PDB entry 4BBS | X-ray diffraction, 3.60 A resolution | chains A and N of the 16 polymer chains in the assembly

== Chain A ==
Protein: DNA-directed RNA polymerase II subunit RPB1
Source organism: Saccharomyces cerevisiae
Notes: EC 2.7.7.6
Reference sequence: P04050 (RPB1_YEAST); residues 1-1733 here = UniProt positions 1-1733
Amino-acid sequence (1733 residues; row label = number of the first residue in the row):
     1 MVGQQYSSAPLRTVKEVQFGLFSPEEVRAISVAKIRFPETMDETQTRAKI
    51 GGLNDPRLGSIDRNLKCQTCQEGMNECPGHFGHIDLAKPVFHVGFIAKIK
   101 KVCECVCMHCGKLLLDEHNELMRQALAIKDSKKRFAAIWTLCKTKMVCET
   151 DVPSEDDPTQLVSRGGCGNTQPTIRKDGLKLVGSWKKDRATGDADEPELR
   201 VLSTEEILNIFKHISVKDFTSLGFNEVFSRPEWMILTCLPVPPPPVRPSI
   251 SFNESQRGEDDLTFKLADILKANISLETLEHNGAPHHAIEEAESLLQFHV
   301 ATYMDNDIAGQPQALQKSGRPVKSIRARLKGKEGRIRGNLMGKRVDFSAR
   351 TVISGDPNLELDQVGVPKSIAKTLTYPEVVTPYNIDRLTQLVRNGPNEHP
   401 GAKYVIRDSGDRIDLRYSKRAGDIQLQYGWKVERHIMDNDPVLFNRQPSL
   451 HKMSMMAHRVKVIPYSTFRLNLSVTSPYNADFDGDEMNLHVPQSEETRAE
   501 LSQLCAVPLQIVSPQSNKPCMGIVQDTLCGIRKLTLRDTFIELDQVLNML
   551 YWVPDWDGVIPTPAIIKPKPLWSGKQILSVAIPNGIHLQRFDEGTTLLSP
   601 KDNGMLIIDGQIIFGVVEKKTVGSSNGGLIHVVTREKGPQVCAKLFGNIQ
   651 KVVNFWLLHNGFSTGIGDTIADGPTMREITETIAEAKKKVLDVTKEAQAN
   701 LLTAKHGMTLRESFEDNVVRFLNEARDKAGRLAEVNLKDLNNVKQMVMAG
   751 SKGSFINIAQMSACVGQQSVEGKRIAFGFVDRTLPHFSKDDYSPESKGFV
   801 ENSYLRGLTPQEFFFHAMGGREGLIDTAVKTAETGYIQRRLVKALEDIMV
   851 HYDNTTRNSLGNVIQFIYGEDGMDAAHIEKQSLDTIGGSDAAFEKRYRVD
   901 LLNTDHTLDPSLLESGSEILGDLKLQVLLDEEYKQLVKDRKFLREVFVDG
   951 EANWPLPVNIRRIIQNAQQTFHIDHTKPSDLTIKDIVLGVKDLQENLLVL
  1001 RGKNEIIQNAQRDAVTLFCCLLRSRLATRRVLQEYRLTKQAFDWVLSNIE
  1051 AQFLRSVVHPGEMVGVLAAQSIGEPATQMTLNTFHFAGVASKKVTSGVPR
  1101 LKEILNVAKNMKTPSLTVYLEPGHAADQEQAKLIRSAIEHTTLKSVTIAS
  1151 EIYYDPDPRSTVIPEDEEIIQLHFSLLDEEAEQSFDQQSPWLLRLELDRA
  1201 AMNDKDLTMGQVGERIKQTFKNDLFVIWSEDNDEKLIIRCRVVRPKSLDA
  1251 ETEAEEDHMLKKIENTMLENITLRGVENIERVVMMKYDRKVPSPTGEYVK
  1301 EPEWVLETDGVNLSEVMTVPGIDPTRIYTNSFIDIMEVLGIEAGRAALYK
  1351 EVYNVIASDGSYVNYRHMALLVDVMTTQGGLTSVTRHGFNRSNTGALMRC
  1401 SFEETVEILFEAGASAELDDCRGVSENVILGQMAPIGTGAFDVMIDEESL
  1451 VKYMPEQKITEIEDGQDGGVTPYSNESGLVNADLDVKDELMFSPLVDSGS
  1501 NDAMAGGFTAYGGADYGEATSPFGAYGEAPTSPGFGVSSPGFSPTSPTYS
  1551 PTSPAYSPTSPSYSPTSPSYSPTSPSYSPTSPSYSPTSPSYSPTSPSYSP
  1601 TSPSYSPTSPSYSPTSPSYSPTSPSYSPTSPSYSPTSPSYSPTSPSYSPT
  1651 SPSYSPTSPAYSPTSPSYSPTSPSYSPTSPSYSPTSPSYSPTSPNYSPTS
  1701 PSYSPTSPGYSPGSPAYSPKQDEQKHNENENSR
Disordered / not traced: 1-2, 187-194, 1087-1092, 1176-1186, 1245-1253, 1456-1733
Metal / ion sites: Zn2+ site 1: Cys67, Cys70, Cys77, His80; Zn2+ site 2: Cys107, Cys110, Cys148, Cys167; Mg2+ site 1: Asp481 (shared with 1 residue of chain P)
Curated features (UniProtKB/Swiss-Prot):
  - region: Pro248 to Asp260 (Lid loop), Asn306 to Lys323 (Rudder loop), Pro810 to Glu822 (Bridging helix)
  - binding site (Zn(2+)): Cys67, Cys70, Cys77, His80, Cys107, Cys110, Cys148, Cys167
  - binding site (Mg(2+)): Asp481, Asp483, Asp485
  - modified residue: Thr1471 (Phosphothreonine)
  - cross-link (Glycyl lysine isopeptide (Lys-Gly)): Lys695 (interchain with G-Cter in ubiquitin), Lys1246 (interchain with G-Cter in ubiquitin), Lys1350 (interchain with G-Cter in ubiquitin)
  - natural variant: Ser1653 to Pro1659 (deletion: In strain: A364A)
  - mutagenesis: Lys1246 (K1246R: Impairs ubiquitination during transcription stress)
Reported in the primary citation:
  - Mg2+ coordination: Asp481

== Chain N ==
Molecule: 14-nt DNA strand
Sequence (14 nucleotides; numbered 0 to 13; the number before each row is that of its first residue; numbering starts at 0):
     0 GGCACAACTGCGCT
Disordered / not traced: 0, 8-13

== Interface between chain A and chain N ==
Pairs across the interface (6; chain A residue first):
  Lys101(A) - DC7(N)  salt bridge to the phosphate
  Trp139(A) - DC7(N)  phosphate contact
  Ala1108(A) - DC4(N)  phosphate contact
  Lys1109(A) - DC4(N)  phosphate contact
  His1387(A) - DC4(N)  sugar contact
  His1387(A) - DA5(N)  sugar contact
Also at the interface, not in a pair above, chain A (7 interface residues in all): Asn1106, Val1107
Also at the interface, not in a pair above, chain N (4 interface residues in all): DA3

== Summary ==
7 residues of chain A and 4 residues of chain N are in contact, with 1 salt bridge. The salt-bridged pair is
Lys101(A)-DC7(N). Cys67(A), Cys70(A), Cys77(A) and His80(A) form the Zn2+ site 1. UniProt lists 8 Zn2+-binding
residues, 3 Mg2+-binding residues and one mutagenesis site on chain A. From the paper: Mg2+ coordination by
Asp481(A).
Here chain A is DNA-directed RNA polymerase II subunit RPB1 (Saccharomyces cerevisiae) and chain N is a 14-nt
DNA strand. Entry 4BBS (Structure of an initially transcribing RNA polymerase II-TFIIB complex) was determined
by X-ray diffraction, deposited together with 4BBR.
